7QOJ - chains E and F of the 14 polymer chains in the assembly; structure by electron microscopy, 3.21 A resolution.

[Chain E (and F)]
Protein: Ring protein 4/5 gp34
Organism: Bacteroides phage crAss001
Notes: chain F of this document is another copy of the same molecule, construct and numbering; everything in this record applies to it too
UniProtKB: A0A385DVC3 (A0A385DVC3_9CAUD); residues 1-238 here = UniProt positions 1-238
Sequence (238 residues; numbered 1 to 238; the number before each row is that of its first residue):
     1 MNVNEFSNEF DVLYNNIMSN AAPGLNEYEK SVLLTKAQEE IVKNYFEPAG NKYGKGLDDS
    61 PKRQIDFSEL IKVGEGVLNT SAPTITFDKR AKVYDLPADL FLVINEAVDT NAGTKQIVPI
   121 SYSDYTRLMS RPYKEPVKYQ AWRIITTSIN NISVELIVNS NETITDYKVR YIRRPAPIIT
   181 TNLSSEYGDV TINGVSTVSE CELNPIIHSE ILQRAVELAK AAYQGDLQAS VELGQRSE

[Chain E / chain F interface]
Residue-residue contacts (29; chain E residue first):
  Ser-7(E) with Lys-138(F), hydrogen bond
  Asn-8(E) with Lys-138(F), hydrogen bond; Tyr-139(F)
  Asp-11(E) with Lys-138(F), salt bridge
  Asn-26(E) with Tyr-133(F); Glu-135(F), hydrogen bond (side chain-backbone); Pro-136(F)
  Glu-27(E) with Lys-138(F)
  Tyr-28(E) with Pro-132(F), hydrophobic; Tyr-133(F), hydrophobic
  Lys-30(E) with Lys-138(F)
  Thr-181(E) with Tyr-133(F)
  Asn-182(E) with Tyr-133(F), hydrogen bond (backbone-side chain); Asn-161(F)
  Leu-183(E) with Tyr-133(F)
  Ser-184(E) with Asn-161(F), hydrogen bond (backbone-side chain)
  Ser-185(E) with Glu-135(F), hydrogen bond; Ser-160(F)
  Glu-186(E) with Lys-89(F); Arg-90(F); Ser-160(F)
  Tyr-187(E) with Asp-88(F), hydrogen bond; Lys-89(F), hydrogen bond (side chain-backbone); Arg-90(F); Tyr-125(F); Met-129(F), hydrophobic; Lys-134(F)
  Val-190(E) with Pro-132(F); Tyr-133(F), hydrophobic
Interface residues without a listed pair, chain E (18 interface residues in all): Asn-4, Gly-24, Leu-25
Interface residues without a listed pair, chain F (16 interface residues in all): Phe-87, Val-137

[Summary]
The interface between chain E and chain F involves 18 residues on one side and 16 on the other, with 8
hydrogen bonds and 1 salt bridge. Among the polar pairs are Asp-11(E)/Lys-138(F), Ser-7(E)/Lys-138(F) and
Asn-8(E)/Lys-138(F).
Both chains are Ring protein 4/5 gp34 (Bacteroides phage crAss001). Entry 7QOJ (Tail barrel assembly of the
phicrAss001 virion with C12 symmetry imposed) was determined by electron microscopy together with 7QOG, 7QOH,
7QOI, 7QOK and 7QOL from the same study.
